Entry 8I5X (electron microscopy, 2.90 A resolution); this record covers chains A and C of the 3 polymer chains in the assembly.

== Chain A ==
Protein: Sodium channel protein type 9 subunit alpha
Source organism: Homo sapiens
Reference sequence: Q15858 (SCN9A_HUMAN); numbering as in UniProt (aligned over 1-1988)
Amino-acid sequence (2028 residues; each row starts with the number of its first residue; numbers below 1 keep their minus sign (Trp-39 is residue -39)):
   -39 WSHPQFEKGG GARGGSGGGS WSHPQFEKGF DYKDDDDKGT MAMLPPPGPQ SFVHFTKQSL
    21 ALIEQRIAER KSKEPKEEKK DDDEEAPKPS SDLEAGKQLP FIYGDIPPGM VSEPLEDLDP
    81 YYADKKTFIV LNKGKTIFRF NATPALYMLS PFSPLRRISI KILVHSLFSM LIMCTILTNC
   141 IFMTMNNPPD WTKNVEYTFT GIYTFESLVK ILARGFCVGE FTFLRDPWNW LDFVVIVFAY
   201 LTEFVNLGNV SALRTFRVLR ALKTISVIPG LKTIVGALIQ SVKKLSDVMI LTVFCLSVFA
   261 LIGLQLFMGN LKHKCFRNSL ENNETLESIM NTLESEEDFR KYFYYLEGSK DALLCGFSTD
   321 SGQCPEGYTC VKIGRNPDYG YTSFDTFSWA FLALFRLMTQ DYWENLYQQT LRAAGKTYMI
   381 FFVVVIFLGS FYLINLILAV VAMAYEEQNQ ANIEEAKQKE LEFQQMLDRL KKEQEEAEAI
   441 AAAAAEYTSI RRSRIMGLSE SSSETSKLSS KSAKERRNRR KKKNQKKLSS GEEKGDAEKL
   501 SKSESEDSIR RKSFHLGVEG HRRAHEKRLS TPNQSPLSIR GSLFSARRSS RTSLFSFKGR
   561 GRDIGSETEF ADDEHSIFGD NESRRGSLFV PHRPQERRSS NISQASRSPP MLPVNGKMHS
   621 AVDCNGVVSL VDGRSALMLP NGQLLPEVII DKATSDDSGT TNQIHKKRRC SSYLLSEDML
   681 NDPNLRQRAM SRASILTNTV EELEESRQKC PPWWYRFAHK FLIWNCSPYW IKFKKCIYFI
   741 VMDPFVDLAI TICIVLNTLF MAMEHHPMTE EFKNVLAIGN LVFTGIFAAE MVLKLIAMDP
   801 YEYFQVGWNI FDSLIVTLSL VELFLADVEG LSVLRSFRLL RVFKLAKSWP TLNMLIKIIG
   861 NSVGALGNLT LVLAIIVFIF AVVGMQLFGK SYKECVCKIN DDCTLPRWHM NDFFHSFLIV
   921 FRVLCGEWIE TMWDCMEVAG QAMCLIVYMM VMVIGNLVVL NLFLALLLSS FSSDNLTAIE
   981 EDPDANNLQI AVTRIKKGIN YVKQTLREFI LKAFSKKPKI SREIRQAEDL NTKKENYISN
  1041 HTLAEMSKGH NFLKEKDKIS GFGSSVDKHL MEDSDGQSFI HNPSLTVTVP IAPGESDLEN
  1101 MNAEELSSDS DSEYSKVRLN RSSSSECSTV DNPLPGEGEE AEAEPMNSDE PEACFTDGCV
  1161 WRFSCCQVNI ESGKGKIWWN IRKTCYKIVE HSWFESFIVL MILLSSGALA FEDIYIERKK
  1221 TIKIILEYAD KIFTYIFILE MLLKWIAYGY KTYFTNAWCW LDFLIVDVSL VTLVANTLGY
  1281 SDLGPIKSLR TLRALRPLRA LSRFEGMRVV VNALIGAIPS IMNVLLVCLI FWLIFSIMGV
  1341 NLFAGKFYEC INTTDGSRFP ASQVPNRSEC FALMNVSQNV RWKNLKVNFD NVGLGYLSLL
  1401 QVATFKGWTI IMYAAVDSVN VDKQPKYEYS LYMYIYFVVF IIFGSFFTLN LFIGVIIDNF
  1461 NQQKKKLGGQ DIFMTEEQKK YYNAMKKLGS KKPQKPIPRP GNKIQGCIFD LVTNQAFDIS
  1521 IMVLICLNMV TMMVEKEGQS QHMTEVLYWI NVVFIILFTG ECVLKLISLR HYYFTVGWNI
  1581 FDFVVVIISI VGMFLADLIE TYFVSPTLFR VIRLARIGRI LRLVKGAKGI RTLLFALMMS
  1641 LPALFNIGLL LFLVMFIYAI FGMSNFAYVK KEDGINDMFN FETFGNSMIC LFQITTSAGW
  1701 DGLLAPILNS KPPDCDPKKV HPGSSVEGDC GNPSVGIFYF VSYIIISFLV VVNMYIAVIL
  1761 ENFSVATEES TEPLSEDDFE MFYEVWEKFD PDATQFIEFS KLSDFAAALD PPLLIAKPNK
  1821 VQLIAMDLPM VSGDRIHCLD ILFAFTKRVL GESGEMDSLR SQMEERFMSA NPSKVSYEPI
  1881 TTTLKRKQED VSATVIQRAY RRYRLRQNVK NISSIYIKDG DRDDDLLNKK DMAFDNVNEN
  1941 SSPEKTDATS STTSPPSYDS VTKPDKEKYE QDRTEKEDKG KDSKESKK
Not modelled in the structure: -39 to 7, 35-46, 207-208, 419-727, 826-830, 1015-1174, 1769-1988
Disulfides: Cys275-Cys324, Cys315-Cys330, Cys897-Cys903, Cys935-Cys944, Cys1350-Cys1370, Cys1715-Cys1730
Covalent attachments: N-acetylglucosamine (NAG) linked to Asn283, Asn1352, Asn1366, Asn1375
Sequence notes: expression tag (-39 to 0)
Ligand contacts:
  - 9Z9 ((3beta,14beta,17beta,25R)-3-[4-methoxy-3-(methoxymethyl)butoxy]spirost-5-en): Leu398, Ala402, Glu406, Gln410, Leu960, Phe963, Leu964, Leu967, Leu968, Ser972, Ile1453, Ile1457, Tyr1755, Ile1759, Phe1763
  - 1-O-octadecyl-sn-glycero-3-phosphocholine (LPE), molecule 1: Ile250, Val253, Phe254, Ser257, Phe347, Ser348, Phe351, Cys1526, Met1529, Met1533, Leu1623, Gly1626, Ala1627, Lys1628, Ile1630
  - 1-O-octadecyl-sn-glycero-3-phosphocholine (LPE), molecule 2: Thr319, Asp320, Lys376, Thr377, Met379, Val383, Phe387, Phe1652, Met1655, Gly1685, Met1688, Phe1692
  - 1-O-octadecyl-sn-glycero-3-phosphocholine (LPE), molecule 3: Lys376, Asp1213, Tyr1215, Arg1218, Thr1683, Phe1684, Gly1685, Asn1686
  - 1-O-octadecyl-sn-glycero-3-phosphocholine (LPE), molecule 4: Phe387, Glu1477, Gln1478, Tyr1481, Leu1641, Pro1642, Leu1644, Phe1645, Gly1648, Leu1651, Met1754
  - 1-O-octadecyl-sn-glycero-3-phosphocholine (LPE), molecule 5: Trp1178, Trp1179, Arg1182, Tyr1250
  - 1-O-octadecyl-sn-glycero-3-phosphocholine (LPE), molecule 6: Lys1187, Ile1188, His1191, Trp1193, Phe1194, Phe1197
  - 1-O-octadecyl-sn-glycero-3-phosphocholine (LPE), molecule 7: Leu1203, Ser1206, Gly1207, Ala1210, Phe1211, Phe1304, Met1307, Leu1649, Phe1652, Phe1656, Phe1684
  - 1-O-octadecyl-sn-glycero-3-phosphocholine (LPE), molecule 8: Asn1256, Ala1257, Trp1258, Leu1261, Leu1292, Leu1295, Leu1298, Leu1301, Val1311, Asn1312, Ile1315
  - 1-O-octadecyl-sn-glycero-3-phosphocholine (LPE), molecule 9: Leu1295, Leu1298, Val1654, Ile1657, Tyr1658, Phe1661, Asn1665, Val1735, Phe1738, Tyr1739, Ile1746
  - 1-O-octadecyl-sn-glycero-3-phosphocholine (LPE), molecule 10: Lys1480, Tyr1481, Ala1484, Met1485, Lys1487, Leu1488, Leu1641
  - 1-O-octadecyl-sn-glycero-3-phosphocholine (LPE), molecule 11: Ser1710, Asn1732, Pro1733, Ser1734, Ile1737, Phe1738, Val1741, Ser1742, Ile1745
  - phosphatidyl serine (P5S; O-[(R)-{[(2R)-2,3-bis(octadecanoyloxy)propyl]oxy}(hydroxy)phosphoryl]-L-serine): Trp1178, Trp1179, Arg1182, Tyr1186, Leu1242, Trp1245, Ile1246, Ala1247, Tyr1248, Gly1249, Tyr1250, Lys1251
  - Vinpocetine (T7F): Trp1332, Leu1400, Ala1403, Thr1404, Phe1405, Gly1444, Thr1448, Leu1449, Thr1696, Ser1697, Ile1744, Ile1745, Phe1748
UniProt features mapped onto this chain:
  - site (Is directly targeted by the spider protoxin-II): Glu822, Asp827
  - modified residue: Ser1490 (Phosphoserine)
  - glycosylation (N-linked (GlcNAc...) asparagine): Asn209, Asn283, Asn1352, Asn1366, Asn1375
  - natural variant: Gln10 (Q10R: In PERYTHM), Ile62 (I62V: Found in a patient with febrile seizures; uncertain significance), Pro149 (P149Q: Found in a patient with febrile seizures; uncertain significance), Phe216 (F216S: In PERYTHM), Ser241 (S241T: In PERYTHM), Asn395 (N395K: In PERYTHM), Asn641 (N641Y: Found in patients with febrile seizures plus; uncertain significance), Cys710 (C710Y: Found in a patient with severe myoclonic epilepsy in infancy; uncertain significance), Ile859 (I859T: In PERYTHM), Leu869 (L869F: In PERYTHM; L869H: In PERYTHM), Arg907 (R907Q: In CIP), Arg1007 (R1007C: In PEXPD), 11 further natural variant entries in UniProt
  - mutagenesis: Glu406 (E406K: Hyperpolarizes the voltage dependence of activation by 10.6 mV and prolonges fast-inactivation duration when coexpressed with SCN1B and SCN2B), Glu764 (E764Q: 5-fold less blocked by the spider huwentoxin-IV), Ile778 (I778A: 5-fold less inhibited by the spider protoxin-II), Glu822 (E822A: No change in inhibition (IC(50)) by the spider protoxin-II, but has a significant impact on channel activation by shifiting the V(50) towart 0 mV when targeted by protoxin-II ...), Leu823 (L823A: 9-fold less inhibited by the spider protoxin-II), Phe824 (F824A: 4-fold less inhibited by the spider protoxin-II; F824C: Less inhibited by the spider protoxin-II), Leu825 (L825A: No change in inhibition by the spider protoxin-II; L825C: 19-fold less blocked by the spider huwentoxin-IV), Ala826 (A826L: 8-fold less inhibited by the spider protoxin-II), Asp827 (D827A: 13-fold less blocked by the spider huwentoxin-IV, 3-fold less inhibited by the spider protoxin-II, and has a significant impact on channel activation by shifiting the V(50) towart 0 mV when ...), Glu829 (E829C: 400-fold less blocked by the spider huwentoxin-IV), Thr1409 to Ile1410 (Important increase in inhibition by saxitoxin and little increase in inhibition by tetrodotoxin), Ser1490 (S1490A: Abolishes stimulation by agents that stimulate PKC activity; S1490D/E: Increases current amplitude), 3 further mutagenesis entries in UniProt
From the paper describing this entry:
  - binding site for Vinpocetine: Trp1332, Thr1404, Thr1448, Leu1449, Ser1697, Ile1744, Phe1748

== Chain C ==
Protein: Sodium channel subunit beta-2
Source organism: Homo sapiens
Reference sequence: O60939 (SCN2B_HUMAN); residue numbers follow UniProt; this construct covers 1-215
Amino-acid sequence (215 residues; each row starts with the number of its first residue):
     1 MHRDAWLPRP AFSLTGLSLF FSLVPPGRSM EVTVPATLNV LNGSDARLPC TFNSCYTVNH
    61 KQFSLNWTYQ ECNNCSEEMF LQFRMKIINL KLERFQDRVE FSGNPSKYDV SVMLRNVQPE
   121 DEGIYNCYIM NPPDRHRGHG KIHLQVLMEE PPERDSTVAV IVGASVGGFL AVVILVLMVV
   181 KCVRRKKEQK LSTDDLKTEE EGKTDGEGNP DDGAK
Not modelled in the structure: 1-29, 149-215
Disulfides: Cys50-Cys127, Cys72-Cys75
UniProt features mapped onto this chain:
  - site (Binds SCN2A): Tyr56, Arg135
  - modified residue: Ser192 (Phosphoserine), Thr204 (Phosphothreonine)
  - glycosylation (N-linked (GlcNAc...) asparagine): Asn42, Asn66, Asn74
  - natural variant: Arg28 (R28Q: In ATFB14; R28W: In ATFB14), Asp211 (D211G: Found in a patient with Brugada syndrome; uncertain significance)
  - mutagenesis: Cys55 (C55A/S: Does not bind alpha subunit. Loss of ability to protect alpha subunit from inhibition by the spider protoxin-II)

== Interface between chain A and chain C ==
Contacting residue pairs - 12 pairs, chain A then chain C:
  Glu294(A) - Lys61(C)  salt bridge
  Glu894(A) - Cys55(C)
  Glu894(A) - Tyr56(C)  hydrogen bond (backbone-side chain)
  Cys895(A) - Cys55(C)  disulfide
  Cys895(A) - Tyr56(C)
  Val896(A) - Tyr56(C)  hydrogen bond (backbone-side chain)
  Cys897(A) - Tyr56(C)  hydrogen bond (backbone-side chain)
  Cys897(A) - Pro133(C)  hydrogen bond (side chain-backbone)
  Lys898(A) - Cys55(C)
  Lys898(A) - Tyr56(C)
  Asp902(A) - Arg135(C)
  Cys903(A) - Arg135(C)
Also at the interface, not in a pair above, chain C (6 interface residues in all): Asn59
Cross-chain cystine bridges: Cys895(A)-Cys55(C)

== In short ==
8 residues of chain A and 6 residues of chain C are in contact, with 1 disulfide bond, 4 hydrogen bonds and 1
salt bridge. Polar pairs include Glu294(A)-Lys61(C), Glu894(A)-Tyr56(C) and Val896(A)-Tyr56(C). The paper
reports a binding site for Vinpocetine at Trp1332(A), Thr1404(A) and Thr1448(A) among others.
Here chain A is Sodium channel protein type 9 subunit alpha and chain C is Sodium channel subunit beta-2, both
from Homo sapiens. Entry 8I5X (Structure of human Nav1.7 in complex with Vinpocetine) was determined by
electron microscopy, deposited together with 8I5B, 8I5G, 8I5Y, 8J4F, 8S9B and 8S9C.
